PDB entry 5OVV | X-ray diffraction, 1.40 A resolution | chains A and B

# Chain A
Molecule: SH3 and multiple ankyrin repeat domains protein 3
Source organism: Rattus norvegicus
UniProt: A0A0U1RRP5 (A0A0U1RRP5_RAT); residues 580-674 here correspond to UniProt positions 162-256 (UniProt number = residue number - 418)
Chain sequence (123 residues; row label = number of the first residue in the row):
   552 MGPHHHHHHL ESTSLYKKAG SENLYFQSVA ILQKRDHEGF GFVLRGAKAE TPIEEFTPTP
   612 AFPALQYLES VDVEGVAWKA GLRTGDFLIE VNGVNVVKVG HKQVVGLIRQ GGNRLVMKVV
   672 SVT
Disordered / not traced: 552-575
Differences from the reference sequence: initiating methionine (552); expression tag (553-579)

# Chain B
Molecule: Leucine zipper putative tumor suppressor 3
UniProt: Q8K1Q4 (LZTS3_RAT); residues 698-703 here = UniProt positions 698-703
Chain sequence (7 residues; each row starts with the number of its first residue):
   697 XIESTEI
Modified / non-standard residues: ACE (acetyl group) at position 697
Differences from the reference sequence: acetylation (697)
UniProt features mapped onto this chain:
  - mutagenesis: Ser700 (S700G/S: Abolishes interaction with SHANK3), Thr701 (T701A/S: Abolishes interaction with SHANK3), Ile703 (I703A/G/V: Abolishes interaction with SHANK3)

# How chain A and chain B interact
Pairs across the interface (26; chain A residue first):
  Gly590(A) with Ile703(B)
  Phe591(A) with Ile703(B), hydrogen bond (backbone-backbone)
  Gly592(A) with Ile703(B), hydrogen bond (backbone-backbone)
  Phe593(A) with Glu702(B); Ile703(B), hydrogen bond (backbone-backbone)
  Val594(A) with Thr701(B)
  Leu595(A) with Glu699(B); Ser700(B); Thr701(B), hydrogen bond (backbone-backbone)
  Arg596(A) with Ile698(B); Glu699(B); Ser700(B)
  Gly597(A) with Ile698(B); Glu699(B), hydrogen bond (backbone-backbone)
  Ala598(A) with ACE_697(B); Ile698(B)
  Lys599(A) with ACE_697(B), hydrogen bond (backbone-backbone); Glu699(B), salt bridge
  Glu620(A) with Ser700(B)
  His652(A) with Glu699(B); Ser700(B); Thr701(B), hydrogen bond
  Lys653(A) with Glu699(B), salt bridge
  Val656(A) with Thr701(B)
  Ile659(A) with Ile703(B), hydrophobic
  Arg660(A) with Thr701(B)
Interface residues without a listed pair, chain A (17 interface residues in all): Thr602

# Overview
Chain A and chain B form an interface of 17 and 7 residues respectively; the contacts include 7 hydrogen bonds
and 2 salt bridges. Polar contacts include Lys599(A)-Glu699(B), Lys653(A)-Glu699(B) and Gly592(A)-Ile703(B).
From UniProt: 3 mutagenesis sites on chain B.
Here chain A is SH3 and multiple ankyrin repeat domains protein 3 (Rattus norvegicus) and chain B is Leucine
zipper putative tumor suppressor 3. Entry 5OVV (PDZ domain from rat Shank3 bound to the C terminus of
ProSAPiP1) was determined by X-ray diffraction (same publication as 5OVA, 5OVC, 5OVP and 6EXJ).
